1W14 - chain U; structure by X-ray diffraction, 2.20 A resolution.

Chain U:
Molecule: Urokinase-type plasminogen activator
From: Homo sapiens
Notes: EC 3.4.21.73
UniProt: P00749 (UROK_HUMAN); the construct lacks a stretch of the UniProt sequence and is renumbered around it, so the offset changes along the chain: 16-37 = UniProt 179-200; 38-60 = UniProt 205-227; 63-97 = UniProt 234-268; 98-110 = UniProt 271-283; 5 more segments
Sequence (247 residues; row label = number of the first residue in the row; note: 1 number in that range is skipped by the numbering (no residue carries it; nothing is unmodelled there); a row labelled like 37A-37D holds insertion residues (37A, then the next letters in order)):
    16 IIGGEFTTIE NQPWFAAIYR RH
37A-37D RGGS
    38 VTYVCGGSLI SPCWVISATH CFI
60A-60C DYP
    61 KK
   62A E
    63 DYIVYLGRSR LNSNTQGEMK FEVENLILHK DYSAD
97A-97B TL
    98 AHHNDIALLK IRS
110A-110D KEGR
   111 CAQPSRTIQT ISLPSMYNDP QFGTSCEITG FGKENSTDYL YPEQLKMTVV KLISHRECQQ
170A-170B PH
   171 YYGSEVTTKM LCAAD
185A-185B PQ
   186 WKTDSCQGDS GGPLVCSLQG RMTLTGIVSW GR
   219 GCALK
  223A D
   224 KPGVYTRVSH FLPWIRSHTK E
Cystine bridges: Cys42-Cys58, Cys50-Cys111, Cys136-Cys201, Cys168-Cys182, Cys191-Cys220
Glycans and other covalent adducts: compound SH1 linked to Ser195
Construct notes: conflict Ser122 (Cys299 in P00749)
Ligand contacts: SH1 (N-[(2-phenylethyl)sulfonyl]-D-seryl-N-[(1S)-4-[(diaminomethylene)amino]-1-(hydroxymethyl)butyl]-L-alaninamide): His57, Thr97A, Leu97B, His99, Ser146, Asp189, Ser190, Cys191, Gln192, Gly193, Val213, Ser214, Trp215, Gly216, Arg217, Gly219, Cys220, Pro225, Gly226, Tyr228

In short:
Compound SH1 is covalently linked to Ser195.
Chain U is Urokinase-type plasminogen activator (Homo sapiens); the structure, Urokinase type plasminogen
activator, was determined by X-ray diffraction together with 1W0Z, 1W10, 1W11, 1W12 and 1W13 from the same
study.
